PDB entry 3D29 | X-ray diffraction, 2.60 A resolution | chains L and M of the 34 polymer chains in the assembly

Chain L:
Protein: PRE7 isoform 1
From: Saccharomyces cerevisiae
UniProtKB: A0A6A5Q0P3 (A0A6A5Q0P3_YEASX); the construct lacks a stretch of the UniProt sequence and is renumbered around it, so the offset changes along the chain: -9 to -1 = UniProt 20-28; 1-70 = UniProt 29-98; 71-106 = UniProt 100-135; 107-144 = UniProt 138-175; 2 more segments
Sequence (222 residues; numbered -9 to 194 plus 20 insertion-coded residues; 2 numbers in that range are skipped by the numbering (no residue carries them; nothing is unmodelled there); the number before each row is that of its first residue; a row labelled like 10A-10B holds insertion residues (10A, then the next letters in order); numbers below 1 keep their minus sign (Gln-9 is residue -9)):
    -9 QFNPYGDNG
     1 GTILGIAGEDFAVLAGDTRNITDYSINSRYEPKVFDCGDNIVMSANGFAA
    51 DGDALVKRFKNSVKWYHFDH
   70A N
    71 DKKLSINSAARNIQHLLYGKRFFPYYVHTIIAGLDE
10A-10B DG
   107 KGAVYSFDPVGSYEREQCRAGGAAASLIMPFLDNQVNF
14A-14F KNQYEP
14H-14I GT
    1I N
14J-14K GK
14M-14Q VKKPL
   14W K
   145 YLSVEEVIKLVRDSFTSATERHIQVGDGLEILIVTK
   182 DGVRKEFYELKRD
Ligand contacts: (3R)-3-hydroxydodecanoic acid (HXD): Pro94, Tyr96, Val97, His98, Asp114, Pro115, Val116
What the authors report for this chain:
  - binding site for (3R)-3-hydroxydodecanoic acid: Tyr96, Pro115, Val116

Chain M:
Protein: Proteasome subunit beta
From: Saccharomyces cerevisiae
UniProtKB: A0A8H8ULD3 (A0A8H8ULD3_YEASX); the construct lacks a stretch of the UniProt sequence and is renumbered around it, so the offset changes along the chain: -8 to -1 = UniProt 34-41; 1-70 = UniProt 42-111; 74-92 = UniProt 120-138; 93-105 = UniProt 141-153; 3 more segments
Sequence (233 residues; row label = number of the first residue in the row; note: 6 numbers in that range are skipped by the numbering (no residue carries them; nothing is unmodelled there); a row labelled like 71B-71D holds insertion residues (71B, then the next letters in order); numbers below 1 keep their minus sign (Thr-8 is residue -8)):
    -8 TQQPIVTG
     1 TSVISMKYDNGVIIAADNLGSYGSLLRFNGVERLIPVGDNTVVGISGDIS
    51 DMQHIERLLKDLVTENAYDN
   69A P
   69C L
   70A A
   71A D
    72 A
71B-71D EEA
    74 LEPSYIFEYLATVMYQRRS
92A-92B KM
    93 NPLWNAIIVAGVQ
10A-10B SN
   106 GDQFLRYVNLLGVTYSSPTLATGFGAHMANPLLRKV
14A-14G VDRESDI
   144 PKTTVQVAEEAIVNAMRVLYYRDARSSRNFSLAIIDKN
   18A T
   183 GLTFKKNLQVENMKWDFAKDIKGYGTQKI

How chain L and chain M interact:
Pairs across the interface (39):
  Gln-9(L) - Thr-8(M)  hydrogen bond
  Phe-8(L) - Thr-8(M)
  Phe-8(L) - Arg91(M)
  Phe-8(L) - Met92B(M)
  Phe-8(L) - Pro94(M)  hydrophobic
  Phe-8(L) - Trp96(M)  hydrophobic
  Phe-8(L) - Leu115(M)  hydrophobic
  Phe-8(L) - Leu116(M)  hydrophobic
  Asn-7(L) - Leu116(M)
  Pro-6(L) - Arg91(M)  hydrogen bond (backbone-side chain)
  Pro-6(L) - Met92B(M)  hydrophobic
  Pro-6(L) - Leu116(M)
  Tyr-5(L) - Arg91(M)
  Asn-2(L) - Val118(M)
  Ser25(L) - His132(M)
  Ile26(L) - Arg139(M)  hydrogen bond (backbone-side chain)
  Asn27(L) - Tyr120(M)  hydrogen bond
  Asn27(L) - Ser122(M)
  Ser28(L) - Ser121(M)  hydrogen bond (side chain-backbone)
  Tyr30(L) - Ser121(M)
  Glu31(L) - Arg111(M)  salt bridge
  Glu31(L) - Tyr120(M)
  Glu31(L) - Ser121(M)  hydrogen bond (side chain-backbone)
  Phe48(L) - Arg91(M)
  Phe48(L) - Leu116(M)
  Phe48(L) - Val118(M)  hydrophobic
  Ala50(L) - Tyr88(M)  hydrophobic
  Ala50(L) - Leu116(M)
  Ala50(L) - Gly117(M)
  Ala50(L) - Val118(M)
  Asp51(L) - Tyr88(M)  hydrogen bond
  Asp51(L) - Arg91(M)  salt bridge
  Ala54(L) - Tyr88(M)
  Lys57(L) - Glu81(M)  salt bridge
  Phe93(L) - Arg91(M)
  Phe93(L) - Ser92(M)
  Glu190(L) - Arg14C(M)  salt bridge
  Arg193(L) - Asp14B(M)  salt bridge
  Arg193(L) - Arg14C(M)
Other interface residues (no listed pair), chain L (25 interface residues in all): Gly-4, Asn20, Ala49, Asp53, Tyr95
Other interface residues (no listed pair), chain M (23 interface residues in all): Thr119, Leu125, Ala131

Summary:
The interface between chain L and chain M involves 25 residues on one side and 23 on the other, with 7
hydrogen bonds and 5 salt bridges. Polar pairs include Glu31(L)-Arg111(M), Asp51(L)-Arg91(M) and
Lys57(L)-Glu81(M). Chain L binds (3R)-3-hydroxydodecanoic acid. From the paper: a binding site for
(3R)-3-hydroxydodecanoic acid at Tyr96(L), Pro115(L) and Val116(L).
Chain L is PRE7 isoform 1 and chain M is Proteasome subunit beta, both from Saccharomyces cerevisiae; the
structure, Proteasome Inhibition by Fellutamide B, was determined by X-ray diffraction.
